7XPX - chains B and I of the 11 polymer chains in the assembly; structure by electron microscopy, 3.20 A resolution.

[Chain B]
Protein: Histone H4
Source organism: Xenopus laevis
Notes: fragment: k20(ecx)
Amino-acid sequence (102 residues; numbered 1 to 102; the number before each row is that of its first residue):
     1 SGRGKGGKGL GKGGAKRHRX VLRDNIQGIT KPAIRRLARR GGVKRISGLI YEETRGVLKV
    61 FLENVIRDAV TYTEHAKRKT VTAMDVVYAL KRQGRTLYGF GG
Disordered / not traced: 1-16
Modified positions: ECX (S-ethyl-L-cysteine) at position 20

[Chain I]
Molecule: 145-nt DNA strand
Source organism: Homo sapiens
Sequence (145 nucleotides; row label = number of the first residue in the row; numbers below 1 keep their minus sign (DA-72 is residue -72)):
   -72 ATCACAATCC CGGTGCCGAG GCCGCTCAAT TGGTCGTAGA CAGCTCTAGC ACCGCTTAAA
   -12 CGCACGTACG GAATCCGTAC GTGCGTTTAA GCGGTGCTAG AGCTGTCTAC GACCAATTGA
    48 GCGGCCTCGG CACCGGGATT GTGAT

[Interface between chain B and chain I]
Pairs across the interface (13):
  Arg35(B) with DG8(I), salt bridge to the phosphate
  Arg45(B) with DC7(I), sugar contact; DG8(I), phosphate contact
  Ile46(B) with DC7(I), sugar contact; DG8(I), hydrogen bond to the phosphate
  Ser47(B) with DC7(I), phosphate contact
  Gly48(B) with DC7(I), hydrogen bond to the phosphate
  Lys77(B) with DA28(I), phosphate contact
  Arg78(B) with DA28(I), phosphate contact; DG29(I), phosphate contact
  Lys79(B) with DG27(I), phosphate contact; DA28(I), hydrogen bond to the phosphate
  Thr80(B) with DA28(I), hydrogen bond to the phosphate
Other interface residues (no listed pair), chain B (12 interface residues in all): Arg39, Lys44, Tyr51
Other interface residues (no listed pair), chain I (6 interface residues in all): DT9

[Summary]
The interface between chain B and chain I involves 12 residues on one side and 6 on the other, with 4 hydrogen
bonds and 1 salt bridge. Polar contacts include Ile46(B)-DG8(I), Gly48(B)-DC7(I) and Lys79(B)-DA28(I).
Chain B is Histone H4 (Xenopus laevis) and chain I is a 145-nt DNA strand (Homo sapiens); the structure,
Cryo-EM structure of the histone methyltransferase SET8 bound to H4K20Ecx-nucleosome, was determined by
electron microscopy.
